4BDY - chains A and C of the 4 polymer chains in the assembly; structure by X-ray diffraction, 2.52 A resolution.

Chain A:
Molecule: Integrase
Organism: Human spumaretrovirus
Notes: EC 2.7.7.-
Reference sequence: P14350 (POL_FOAMV); residues 1-392 here correspond to UniProt positions 752-1143 (UniProt number = residue number + 751)
Amino-acid sequence (395 residues; row label = number of the first residue in the row; numbers below 1 keep their minus sign (Gly-2 is residue -2)):
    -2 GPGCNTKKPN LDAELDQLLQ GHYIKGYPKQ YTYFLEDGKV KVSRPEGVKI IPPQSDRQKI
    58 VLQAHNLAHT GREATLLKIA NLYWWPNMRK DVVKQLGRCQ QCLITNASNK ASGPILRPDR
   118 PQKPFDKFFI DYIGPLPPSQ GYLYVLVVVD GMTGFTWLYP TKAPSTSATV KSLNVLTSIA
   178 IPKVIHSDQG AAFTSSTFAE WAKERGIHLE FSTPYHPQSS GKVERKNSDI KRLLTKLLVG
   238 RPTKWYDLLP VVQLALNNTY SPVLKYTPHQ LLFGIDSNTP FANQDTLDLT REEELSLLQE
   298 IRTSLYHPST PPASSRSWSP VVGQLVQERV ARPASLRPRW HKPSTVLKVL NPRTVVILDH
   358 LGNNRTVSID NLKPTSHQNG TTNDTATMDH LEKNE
Disordered / not traced: -2 to 7, 376-392
Differences from the reference sequence: expression tag (-2 to 0); variant Ser217 (Gly968 in P14350), Gly218 (Ser969 in P14350)
Small-molecule neighbours:
  - XZ-89 (CIJ; 2-(3-chloro-4-fluorobenzyl)-4,5-dihydroxy-1H-isoindole-1,3(2H)-dione): Asp128, Tyr129, Asp185, Pro214, Gln215, Glu221
  - Zn2+ (ZN): His62, His66, Cys96, Cys99
UniProt features mapped onto this chain:
  - binding site (Mg(2+)): Asp123, Asp185
What the authors report for this chain:
  - binding site for XZ-89: Pro214, Gln215, Glu221

Chain C:
Molecule: 19 nucleotide preprocessed pfv donor DNA (non-transferred strand)
Sequence (19 nucleotides; each row starts with the number of its first residue):
     1 ATTGTCATGG AATTTCGCA

Interface between chain A and chain C:
Contacting residue pairs (44):
  Ile112(A) with DG4(C), phosphate contact; DT5(C), base contact
  Leu113(A) with DT3(C), base contact; DG4(C), hydrogen bond to the phosphate
  Arg114(A) with DG4(C), sugar contact; DT5(C), salt bridge to the phosphate
  Pro115(A) with DT3(C), base contact; DG4(C), phosphate contact; DT5(C), phosphate contact
  Lys124(A) with DT3(C), base contact
  His183(A) with DT3(C), salt bridge to the phosphate
  Glu207(A) with DT2(C), phosphate contact; DT3(C), base contact
  Phe208(A) with DT2(C), sugar contact; DT3(C), phosphate contact
  Ser209(A) with DT3(C), phosphate contact
  Thr210(A) with DT2(C), phosphate contact; DT3(C), hydrogen bond to the phosphate
  His213(A) with DG4(C), salt bridge to the phosphate
  Gln215(A) with DG4(C), sugar contact
  Ser216(A) with DT3(C), hydrogen bond to the phosphate
  Gly218(A) with DG4(C), hydrogen bond to the base; DT5(C), sugar contact
  Lys219(A) with DT5(C), sugar contact; DC6(C), salt bridge to the phosphate
  Glu221(A) with DG4(C), base contact
  Arg222(A) with DG4(C), base contact; DT5(C), hydrogen bond to the base; DC6(C), hydrogen bond to the base; DA7(C), hydrogen bond to the sugar
  Asp226(A) with DA7(C), sugar contact
  Arg229(A) with DA7(C), hydrogen bond to the phosphate; DT8(C), salt bridge to the phosphate
  Ser258(A) with DA7(C), hydrogen bond to the phosphate
  Pro259(A) with DA7(C), phosphate contact; DT8(C), base contact
  Lys345(A) with DA1(C), base contact
  Leu347(A) with DA1(C), base contact; DT2(C), base contact
  Asn348(A) with DT2(C), hydrogen bond to the base; DT3(C), hydrogen bond to the sugar
  Arg350(A) with DG4(C), salt bridge to the phosphate
  Thr351(A) with DT3(C), sugar contact
  Thr363(A) with DA1(C), base contact
Interface residues without a listed pair, chain A (30 interface residues in all): Arg117, His205, Val353

Overview:
30 residues of chain A and 8 residues of chain C are in contact; the contacts include 11 hydrogen bonds and 6
salt bridges. Among the polar pairs are Gly218(A)-DG4(C), Arg222(A)-DT5(C) and Arg222(A)-DC6(C). Ligands of
chain A: Zn2+ and XZ-89. From the paper: a binding site for XZ-89 at Pro214(A), Gln215(A) and Glu221(A).
Chain A is Integrase (Human spumaretrovirus) and chain C is 19 nucleotide preprocessed pfv donor DNA
(non-transferred strand); the structure, PFV intasome with inhibitor XZ-89, was determined by X-ray
diffraction, deposited together with 4BDZ, 4BE0, 4BE1 and 4BE2.
